Entry 8WH5 (electron microscopy, 3.58 A resolution); this record covers chains A and I of the 11 polymer chains in the assembly.

== Chain A ==
Molecule: Histone H3.1
Organism: Arabidopsis thaliana
UniProtKB: P59226 (H31_ARATH); residues 0-135 here correspond to UniProt positions 1-136 (UniProt number = residue number + 1)
Sequence (136 residues; numbered 0 to 135; the number before each row is that of its first residue; numbering starts at 0):
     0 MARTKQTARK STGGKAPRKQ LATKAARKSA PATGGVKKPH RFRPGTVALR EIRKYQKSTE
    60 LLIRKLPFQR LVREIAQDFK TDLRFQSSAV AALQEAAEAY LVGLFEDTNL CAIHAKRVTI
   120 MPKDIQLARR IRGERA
Not modelled in the structure: 0-40, 135
UniProt features mapped onto this chain:
  - site: Lys14 (Not N6-methylated), Lys27 (Not N6-acetylated), Ala31 (Recognition by ATXR5 and ATXR6), Lys36 (Not N6-acetylated)
  - modified residue: Lys4 (N6,N6,N6-trimethyllysine), Lys9 (N6,N6,N6-trimethyllysine), Ser10 (Phosphoserine), Thr11 (Phosphothreonine), Lys14 (N6-acetyllysine), Lys18 (N6-acetyllysine), Lys23 (N6-acetyllysine), Lys27 (N6,N6,N6-trimethyllysine), Ser28 (Phosphoserine), Lys36 (N6,N6,N6-trimethyllysine)

== Chain I ==
Molecule: sense strand (167-nt DNA)
Sequence (167 nucleotides; numbered 1 to 167; the number before each row is that of its first residue):
     1 ATCGAGAATC CCGGTGCCGA GGCCGCTCAA TTGGTCGTAG ACAGCTCTAG CACCGCTTAA
    61 ACGCACGTAC GCGCTGTCCC CCGCGTTTAA CCGCCCAAGG GGATTACTCC CTAGTCTCCA
   121 GGCACGTGTC AGATATATAC ATCCGATTCC AGTGCCGGTG TCGCTGA
Not modelled in the structure: 1, 135-167

== Interface between chain A and chain I ==
Residue-residue contacts (16):
  Phe41(A) - DA7(I)  phosphate contact
  Phe41(A) - DC84(I)  hydrogen bond to the phosphate
  Pro43(A) - DG83(I)  sugar contact
  Gly44(A) - DG83(I)  hydrogen bond to the phosphate
  Val46(A) - DG83(I)  phosphate contact
  Ala47(A) - DG83(I)  phosphate contact
  Arg49(A) - DA8(I)  phosphate contact
  Arg52(A) - DT9(I)  salt bridge to the phosphate
  Arg63(A) - DC91(I)  phosphate contact
  Arg63(A) - DC92(I)  salt bridge to the phosphate
  Lys64(A) - DC92(I)  hydrogen bond to the phosphate
  Leu65(A) - DC92(I)  hydrogen bond to the phosphate
  Pro66(A) - DC91(I)  sugar contact
  Arg83(A) - DG100(I)  base contact
  Arg83(A) - DG101(I)  hydrogen bond to the base
  Arg83(A) - DG102(I)  hydrogen bond to the sugar
Also at the interface, not in a pair above, chain A (13 interface residues in all): Thr45
Also at the interface, not in a pair above, chain I (11 interface residues in all): DC82

== In short ==
The interface between chain A and chain I involves 13 residues on one side and 11 on the other, with 6
hydrogen bonds and 2 salt bridges. Polar contacts include Arg83(A)-DG101(I), Arg83(A)-DG102(I) and
Phe41(A)-DC84(I).
Here chain A is Histone H3.1 (Arabidopsis thaliana) and chain I is sense strand (167-nt DNA). Entry 8WH5
(Structure of DDM1-nucleosome complex in the apo state) was determined by electron microscopy, deposited
together with 8WH8, 8WH9, 8WHA and 8WHB.
